PDB entry 1N4H | X-ray diffraction, 2.10 A resolution | chains A and B

[Chain A]
Molecule: Nuclear Receptor ROR-beta
From: Rattus norvegicus
Notes: fragment: Ligand-Binding Domain
UniProtKB: P45446 (RORB_RAT); residues -6 to 252 here correspond to UniProt positions 201-459 (UniProt number = residue number + 207)
Chain sequence (259 residues; row label = number of the first residue in the row; numbers below 1 keep their minus sign (Gly-6 is residue -6)):
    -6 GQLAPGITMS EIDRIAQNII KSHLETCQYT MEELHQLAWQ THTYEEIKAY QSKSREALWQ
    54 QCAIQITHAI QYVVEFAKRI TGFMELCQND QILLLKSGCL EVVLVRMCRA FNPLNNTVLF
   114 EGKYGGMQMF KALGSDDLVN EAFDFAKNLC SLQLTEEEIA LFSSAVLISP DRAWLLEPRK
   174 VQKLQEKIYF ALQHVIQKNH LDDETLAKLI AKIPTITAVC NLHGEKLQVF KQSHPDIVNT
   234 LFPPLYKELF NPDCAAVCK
Not modelled in the structure: -6 to 0, 245-252
Small-molecule neighbours: retinoic acid (REA): Cys20, Gln21, Tyr22, Cys55, Gln58, Ile59, Ala62, Val96, Arg99, Met100, Arg102, Ala103, Val111, Leu112, Phe113, Phe123, Leu126, Leu131, Val132, Ala135, Phe136

[Chain B]
Molecule: Steroid Receptor Coactivator-1
Notes: fragment: NR-2 box
Chain sequence (15 residues; row label = number of the first residue in the row):
   690 RHKILHRLLQ EGSPS
Not modelled in the structure: 690, 701-704

[Chain A / chain B interface]
Residue-residue contacts (19):
  Lys71(A) - Leu697(B)  hydrogen bond (side chain-backbone)
  Lys71(A) - Leu698(B)
  Lys71(A) - Glu700(B)
  Gln81(A) - His695(B)  hydrogen bond
  Gln81(A) - Gln699(B)
  Gln84(A) - Leu698(B)
  Ile85(A) - His691(B)
  Ile85(A) - Leu694(B)
  Ile85(A) - Leu698(B)  hydrophobic
  Leu88(A) - Leu698(B)  hydrophobic
  Lys89(A) - His691(B)
  Pro237(A) - Ile693(B)  hydrophobic
  Leu238(A) - Ile693(B)
  Leu238(A) - Leu697(B)  hydrophobic
  Glu241(A) - His691(B)
  Glu241(A) - Lys692(B)  hydrogen bond (side chain-backbone)
  Glu241(A) - Ile693(B)  hydrogen bond (side chain-backbone)
  Glu241(A) - Leu694(B)  hydrogen bond (side chain-backbone)
  Leu242(A) - Leu694(B)  hydrophobic
Also at the interface, not in a pair above, chain A (13 interface residues in all): Val67, Phe76, Met77

[In short]
The interface between chain A and chain B involves 13 residues on one side and 9 on the other; the contacts
include 5 hydrogen bonds. Among the polar pairs are Lys71(A)-Leu697(B), Gln81(A)-His695(B) and
Glu241(A)-Lys692(B). Bound to chain A: retinoic acid.
Chain A is Nuclear Receptor ROR-beta (Rattus norvegicus) and chain B is Steroid Receptor Coactivator-1; the
structure, Characterization of ligands for the orphan nuclear receptor RORbeta, was determined by X-ray
diffraction (same publication as 1NQ7).
